8ZOM - chains P and S of the 20 polymer chains in the assembly; structure by electron microscopy, 2.74 A resolution.

[Chain P]
Protein: Cytochrome c domain-containing protein
Source organism: Arachis hypogaea
UniProt: A0A445B1W5 (A0A445B1W5_ARAHY); residues 66-307 here correspond to UniProt positions 63-304 (UniProt number = residue number - 3)
Sequence (242 residues; numbered 66 to 307; the number before each row is that of its first residue):
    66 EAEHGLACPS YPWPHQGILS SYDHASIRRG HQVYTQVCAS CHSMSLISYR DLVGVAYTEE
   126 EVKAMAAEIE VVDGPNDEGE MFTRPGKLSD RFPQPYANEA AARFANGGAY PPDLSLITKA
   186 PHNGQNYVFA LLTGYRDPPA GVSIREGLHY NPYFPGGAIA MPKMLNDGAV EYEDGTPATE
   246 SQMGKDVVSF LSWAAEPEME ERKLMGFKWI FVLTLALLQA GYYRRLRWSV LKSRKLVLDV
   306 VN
Sequence notes: conflict Gln-81 (Asn78 in A0A445B1W5), Glu-125 (Asp122 in A0A445B1W5), Pro-186 (Arg183 in A0A445B1W5), Ser-246 (Ala243 in A0A445B1W5)
Ion coordination: heme c Fe near His-107 (its only coordinating residue here)
Residues lining bound ligands:
  - 1,2-Distearoyl-sn-glycerophosphoethanolamine (3PE): Gly-82, Ile-83, Lys-268, Phe-272, Ile-275, Phe-276, Thr-279
  - heme c (HEC): Val-102, Cys-103, Ser-105, Cys-106, His-107, Asn-171, Ala-174, Tyr-175, Pro-176, Pro-177, Leu-179, Ile-182, Tyr-192, Val-193, Leu-196, Leu-197, Phe-219, Ile-224, Ala-225, Met-226, Pro-227, Met-229, Leu-230
  - 1,2-diacyl-sn-glycero-3-phosphocholine (PC1): Leu-280, Leu-283, Gln-284, Tyr-287

[Chain S]
Protein: Cytochrome b-c1 complex subunit 8
Source organism: Arachis hypogaea
UniProt: A0A445EVJ9 (A0A445EVJ9_ARAHY); residues 21-90 here correspond to UniProt positions 334-403 (UniProt number = residue number + 313)
Sequence (70 residues; numbered 21 to 90; the number before each row is that of its first residue):
    21 KGFVPMKAVT YGLSPFQQKI MPGLWKDLPT KIHHKVSENW ISATLLLGPL VGVYSYVQNY
    81 QEKEKLSHRY
Residues lining bound ligands: 1,2-diacyl-sn-glycero-3-phosphocholine (PC1): Lys-39, Ile-40, Met-41, Pro-42

[Interface between chain P and chain S]
Residue-residue contacts (26; chain P residue first):
  Glu-66(P) with Lys-85(S); Arg-89(S), salt bridge
  Gly-286(P) with Met-41(S)
  Tyr-287(P) with Met-41(S), hydrophobic
  Arg-290(P) with Ile-40(S), hydrogen bond (side chain-backbone); Met-41(S); Leu-44(S)
  Leu-291(P) with Pro-35(S); Ile-40(S), hydrophobic
  Ser-294(P) with Pro-35(S); Gln-38(S); Ile-40(S)
  Val-295(P) with Leu-33(S); Pro-35(S), hydrophobic
  Ser-298(P) with Gln-38(S), hydrogen bond
  Arg-299(P) with Tyr-31(S)
  Lys-300(P) with Val-29(S); Thr-30(S); Tyr-31(S), hydrogen bond (backbone-backbone)
  Leu-301(P) with Val-29(S); Thr-30(S)
  Val-302(P) with Ala-28(S); Val-29(S), hydrogen bond (backbone-backbone)
  Leu-303(P) with Lys-27(S); Ala-28(S), hydrophobic
  Asp-304(P) with Lys-27(S)
Also at the interface, not in a pair above, chain S (16 interface residues in all): Met-26, Phe-36, Gly-43

[Summary]
14 residues of chain P and 16 residues of chain S are in contact; the contacts include 4 hydrogen bonds and 1
salt bridge. Polar pairs include Glu-66(P)/Arg-89(S), Arg-290(P)/Ile-40(S) and Ser-298(P)/Gln-38(S).
1,2-diacyl-sn-glycero-3-phosphocholine is bound between chain P and chain S.
Here chain P is Cytochrome c domain-containing protein and chain S is Cytochrome b-c1 complex subunit 8, both
from Arachis hypogaea. Entry 8ZOM (Cryo-EM structure of pyraclostrobin-bound Arachis hypogaea bc1 complex) was
determined by electron microscopy.
